2WMB - chains A and B of the 3 polymer chains in the assembly; structure by X-ray diffraction, 2.60 A resolution.

== Chain A ==
Molecule: Cell division protein kinase 2
Source organism: Homo sapiens
Notes: EC 2.7.11.22
UniProt: P24941 (CDK2_HUMAN); residues 1-298 here = UniProt positions 1-298
Chain sequence (303 residues; each row starts with the number of its first residue; numbers below 1 keep their minus sign (Gly-4 is residue -4)):
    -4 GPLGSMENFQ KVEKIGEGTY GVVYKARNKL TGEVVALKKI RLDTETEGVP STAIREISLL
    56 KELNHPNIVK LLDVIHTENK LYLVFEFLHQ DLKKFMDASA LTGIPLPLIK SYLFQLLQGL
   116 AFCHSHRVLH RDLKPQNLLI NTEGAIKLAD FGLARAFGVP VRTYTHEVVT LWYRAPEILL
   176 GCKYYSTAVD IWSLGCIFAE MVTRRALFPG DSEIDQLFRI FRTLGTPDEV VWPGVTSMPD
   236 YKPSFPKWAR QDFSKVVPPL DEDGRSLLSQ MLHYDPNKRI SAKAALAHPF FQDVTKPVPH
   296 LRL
Not modelled in the structure: -4 to -1, 297-298
Sequence notes: expression tag (-4 to 0)
Modified positions: Thr160 (phosphothreonine; TPO)
Curated features (UniProtKB/Swiss-Prot):
  - active site: Asp127 (Proton acceptor)
  - binding site (ATP): Ile10 to Val18, Lys33, Glu81 to Leu83, Asp86, Lys129 to Asn132, Asp145
  - binding site (Mg(2+)): Asn132, Asp145
  - site (CDK7 binding): Lys9, Lys88, Lys89, Leu166
  - modified residue: Met1 (N-acetylmethionine), Lys6 (N6-acetyllysine), Thr14 (Phosphothreonine), Tyr15 (Phosphotyrosine), Tyr19 (Phosphotyrosine), Thr160 (Phosphothreonine)
Ion coordination: Mg2+: Asn132, Asp145

== Chain B ==
Molecule: Cyclin-A2
Source organism: Homo sapiens
UniProt: P20248 (CCNA2_HUMAN); residue numbers follow UniProt; this construct covers 174-432
Chain sequence (259 residues; row label = number of the first residue in the row):
   174 EVPDYHEDIH TYLREMEVKC KPKVGYMKKQ PDITNSMRAI LVDWLVEVGE EYKLQNETLH
   234 LAVNYIDRFL SSMSVLRGKL QLVGTAAMLL ASKFEEIYPP EVAEFVYITD DTYTKKQVLR
   294 MEHLVLKVLT FDLAAPTVNQ FLTQYFLHQQ PANCKVESLA MFLGELSLID ADPYLKYLPS
   354 VIAGAAFHLA LYTVTGQSWP ESLIRKTGYT LESLKPCLMD LHQTYLKAPQ HAQQSIREKY
   414 KNSKYHGVSL LNPPETLNL
Not modelled in the structure: 174

== Interface between chain A and chain B ==
Residue-residue contacts (67; chain A residue first):
  Leu37(A) with His296(B)
  Thr39(A) with Leu292(B)
  Glu40(A) with Lys288(B)
  Thr41(A) with Val275(B); Lys288(B), hydrogen bond (backbone-side chain)
  Glu42(A) with Lys266(B), hydrogen bond (backbone-side chain); Glu274(B); Val275(B)
  Gly43(A) with Lys266(B); Leu292(B); Glu295(B)
  Val44(A) with Lys266(B), hydrogen bond (backbone-side chain); Glu295(B), hydrogen bond (backbone-side chain)
  Ser46(A) with Lys266(B)
  Ile49(A) with Leu263(B), hydrophobic; Leu306(B), hydrophobic
  Arg50(A) with Lys266(B); Phe267(B), hydrogen bond (side chain-backbone); Glu269(B)
  Ile52(A) with Phe304(B), hydrophobic
  Ser53(A) with Phe267(B); Phe304(B); Leu306(B)
  Lys56(A) with Thr303(B), hydrogen bond (side chain-backbone); Asp305(B), salt bridge
  Glu57(A) with Tyr185(B), hydrogen bond; Met189(B); Ala307(B)
  His71(A) with His296(B); Lys300(B), hydrogen bond; Phe304(B)
  Thr72(A) with His296(B)
  Glu73(A) with His296(B)
  Ala116(A) with Tyr178(B)
  His119(A) with Tyr178(B); Ile182(B)
  Ser120(A) with Tyr178(B); Asp181(B); Ile182(B)
  His121(A) with Tyr185(B)
  Arg122(A) with Ile182(B); Tyr185(B); Ala307(B), hydrogen bond (side chain-backbone)
  Arg150(A) with Glu268(B), salt bridge; Ile270(B)
  Ala151(A) with Phe267(B), hydrophobic
  Phe152(A) with Ile182(B), hydrophobic
  Val154(A) with His179(B); Ile182(B), hydrophobic; Thr316(B); Gln317(B)
  Pro155(A) with Thr316(B); Leu320(B)
  Arg157(A) with Gln228(B); Glu230(B); Glu268(B), salt bridge
  Thr158(A) with Ile270(B)
  Tyr159(A) with Ile270(B)
  Thr160(A) with Glu269(B); Ile270(B)
  Asn272(A) with Val175(B), hydrogen bond (side chain-backbone)
  Ser276(A) with Asp177(B); Tyr178(B)
  Ala277(A) with Tyr178(B), hydrogen bond (backbone-side chain)
  Lys278(A) with Asp177(B); Tyr178(B), hydrogen bond (backbone-side chain); Asp181(B), salt bridge
Interface residues without a listed pair, chain A (39 interface residues in all): Leu54, Val69, Leu76, Thr182
Interface residues without a listed pair, chain B (34 interface residues in all): Leu186, Arg293, Leu299

== Summary ==
The interface between chain A and chain B involves 39 residues on one side and 34 on the other, with 12
hydrogen bonds and 4 salt bridges. Polar contacts include Lys56(A)-Asp305(B), Arg150(A)-Glu268(B) and
Arg157(A)-Glu268(B).
Here chain A is Cell division protein kinase 2 and chain B is Cyclin-A2, both from Homo sapiens. Entry 2WMB
(Structural and thermodynamic consequences of cyclization of peptide ligands for the recruitment site of
cyclin A) was determined by X-ray diffraction.
